PDB entry 4TK4 | X-ray diffraction, 3.60 A resolution | chains B and C of the 4 polymer chains in the assembly

# Chain B
Name: Gephyrin
Organism: Rattus norvegicus
Notes: EC 2.7.7.75, 2.10.1.1; fragment: domain E
Reference sequence: Q03555 (GEPH_RAT); residues 318-736 here correspond to UniProt positions 344-762 (UniProt number = residue number + 26)
Sequence (419 residues; row label = number of the first residue in the row):
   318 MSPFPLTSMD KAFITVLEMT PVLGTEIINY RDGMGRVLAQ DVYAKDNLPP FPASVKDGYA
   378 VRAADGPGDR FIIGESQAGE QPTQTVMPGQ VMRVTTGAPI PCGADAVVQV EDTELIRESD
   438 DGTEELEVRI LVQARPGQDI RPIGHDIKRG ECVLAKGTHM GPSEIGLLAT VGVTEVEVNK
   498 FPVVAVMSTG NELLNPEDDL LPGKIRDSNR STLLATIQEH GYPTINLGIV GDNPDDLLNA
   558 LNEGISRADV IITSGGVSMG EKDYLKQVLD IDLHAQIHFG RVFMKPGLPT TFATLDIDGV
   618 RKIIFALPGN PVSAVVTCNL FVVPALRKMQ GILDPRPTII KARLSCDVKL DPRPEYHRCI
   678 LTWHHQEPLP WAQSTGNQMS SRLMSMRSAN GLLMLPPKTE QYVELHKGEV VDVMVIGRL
Unresolved in the structure: 318-319, 438-441, 573-579

# Chain C
Name: Gamma-aminobutyric acid receptor subunit alpha-3
Reference sequence: P20236 (GBRA3_RAT); residues 368-378 here correspond to UniProt positions 396-406 (UniProt number = residue number + 28)
Sequence (11 residues; numbered 368 to 378; the number before each row is that of its first residue):
   368 FSIVGTLYPI N
Unresolved in the structure: 377-378
Differences from the reference sequence: engineered mutation S369 (Asn397 in P20236), L374 (Thr402 in P20236)
Reported in the primary citation:
  - mutagenesis - T373A: increased binding to Gephyrin (chain B)

# How chain B and chain C interact
Pairs across the interface - 18 pairs, chain B then chain C:
  M326(B) with I370(C), hydrophobic
  D327(B) with S369(C), hydrogen bond; I370(C); V371(C)
  F330(B) with F368(C), hydrophobic; I370(C), hydrophobic
  R653(B) with F368(C)
  P654(B) with F368(C)
  I656(B) with F368(C), hydrophobic
  K658(B) with T373(C), hydrogen bond
  Y673(B) with I370(C), hydrogen bond (side chain-backbone)
  M711(B) with I370(C), hydrophobic; G372(C)
  P713(B) with G372(C)
  P714(B) with V371(C)
  V727(B) with T373(C); Y375(C), hydrophobic
  D729(B) with T373(C), hydrogen bond
Interface residues without a listed pair, chain B (16 interface residues in all): P671, L712, Y719
Interface residues without a listed pair, chain C (9 interface residues in all): L374, P376

# Overview
The interface between chain B and chain C involves 16 residues on one side and 9 on the other, with 4 hydrogen
bonds. Polar pairs include D327(B)-S369(C), K658(B)-T373(C) and Y673(B)-I370(C). From the paper: T373A of
chain C increases binding to Gephyrin (chain B).
Here chain B is Gephyrin (Rattus norvegicus) and chain C is Gamma-aminobutyric acid receptor subunit alpha-3.
Entry 4TK4 (GephE in complex with a GABA receptor alpha3 subunit derived double mutant peptide in space group
...) was determined by X-ray diffraction, deposited together with 4TK1, 4TK2 and 4TK3.
